PDB entry 7T21 | electron microscopy, 5.40 A resolution (low resolution: residue-level contacts below are approximate; hydrogen-bond / salt-bridge calls are withheld) | chains B and M of the 7 polymer chains in the assembly

== Chain B ==
Protein: Replicative DNA helicase
Organism: Escherichia coli K-12
Notes: EC 3.6.4.12
Reference sequence: P0ACB0 (DNAB_ECOLI); residue numbers follow UniProt; this construct covers 1-471
Sequence (471 residues; row label = number of the first residue in the row):
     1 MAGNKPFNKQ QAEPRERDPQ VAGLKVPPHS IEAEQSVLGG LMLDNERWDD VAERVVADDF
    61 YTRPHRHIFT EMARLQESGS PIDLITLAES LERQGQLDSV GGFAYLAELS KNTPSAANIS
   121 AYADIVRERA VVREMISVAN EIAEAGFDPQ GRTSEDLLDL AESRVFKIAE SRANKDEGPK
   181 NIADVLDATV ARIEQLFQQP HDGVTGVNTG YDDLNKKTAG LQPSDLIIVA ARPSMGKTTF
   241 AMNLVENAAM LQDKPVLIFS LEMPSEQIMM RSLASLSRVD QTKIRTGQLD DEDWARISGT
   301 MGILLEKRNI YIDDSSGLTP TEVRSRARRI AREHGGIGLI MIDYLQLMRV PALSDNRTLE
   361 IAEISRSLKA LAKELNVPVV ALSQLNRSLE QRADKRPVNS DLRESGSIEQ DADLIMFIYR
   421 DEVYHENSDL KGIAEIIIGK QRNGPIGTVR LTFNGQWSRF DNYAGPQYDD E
Disordered / not traced: 1-23
Ion coordination: Mg2+: Thr238 (together with ADP)
Ligand contacts:
  - ADP (adenosine-5'-diphosphate), molecule 1: Arg232, Pro233, Ser234, Met235, Gly236, Lys237, Thr238, Thr239, Glu262, Arg271, Asp280, Gln281, Thr282, Arg420, Phe453, Gly455, Gln456, Ser458
  - ADP, molecule 2: Lys440, Gln441, Arg442, Asn443, Gly444, Pro445, Ile446
  - tetrafluoroaluminate (ALF), molecule 1: Pro233, Ser234, Lys237, Thr238, Glu262, Met263, Arg271, Asp343, Gln384
  - tetrafluoroaluminate (ALF), molecule 2: Gln410, Lys440, Arg442
Swiss-Prot annotation at these positions:
  - binding site (ATP): Ser234, Lys237, Thr238, Arg442
  - mutagenesis: Pro81 (P81H: About 100-fold increased survival following 3000 Gy ionizing radiation), Ala130 (A130V: In dnaB8, dnaB43, dnaB454; temperature sensitive, no DNA replication at 42 degrees Celsius in vivo, in vitro decreased helicase activity at 30, at 42 degrees Celius almost no helicase, no ...), Met242 (M242I: In dnaB70; temperature sensitive, no DNA replication at 42 degrees Celsius in vivo, in vitro 25% helicase activity at 30, further decreased helicase at 42 degrees Celius, low ATPase activity ...), Gly299 (G299D: In dnaB252; temperature sensitive, no DNA replication at 42 degrees Celsius in vivo, in vitro no change in pRNA synthesis, 5'-3' helicase activity or ATPase at either temperature)

== Chain M ==
Molecule: 20-nt DNA strand
Sequence (20 nucleotides; row label = number of the first residue in the row):
     1 TTTTTTTTTT TTTTTTTTTT
Disordered / not traced: 14-20

== How chain B and chain M interact ==
Residue-residue contacts (7; chain B residue first):
  Thr358(B) - DT10(M)
  Asn386(B) - DT11(M)
  Leu402(B) - DT11(M)
  Arg403(B) - DT11(M)
  Glu404(B) - DT10(M)
  Glu404(B) - DT11(M)
  Gly406(B) - DT10(M)
Other interface residues (no listed pair), chain B (7 interface residues in all): Gln391
Other interface residues (no listed pair), chain M (5 interface residues in all): DT9, DT12, DT13

== Overview ==
Chain B and chain M form an interface of 7 and 5 residues respectively. Bound to chain B: ADP and
tetrafluoroaluminate. UniProt lists 4 ATP-binding residues and 4 mutagenesis sites on chain B.
Chain B is Replicative DNA helicase (Escherichia coli K-12) and chain M is a 20-nt DNA strand; the structure,
E. coli DnaB bound to ssDNA and ADP-AlF4, was determined by electron microscopy.
